PDB entry 2IM2 | X-ray diffraction, 2.35 A resolution | chain A

== Chain A ==
Molecule: poliovirus polymerase
Source organism: Human poliovirus 1
Notes: EC 2.7.7.48; fragment: RNA-directed RNA polymerase, residues 1748-2208
UniProt: P03300 (POLG_POL1M); residues 1-461 here correspond to UniProt positions 1748-2208 (UniProt number = residue number + 1747)
Sequence (461 residues; each row starts with the number of its first residue):
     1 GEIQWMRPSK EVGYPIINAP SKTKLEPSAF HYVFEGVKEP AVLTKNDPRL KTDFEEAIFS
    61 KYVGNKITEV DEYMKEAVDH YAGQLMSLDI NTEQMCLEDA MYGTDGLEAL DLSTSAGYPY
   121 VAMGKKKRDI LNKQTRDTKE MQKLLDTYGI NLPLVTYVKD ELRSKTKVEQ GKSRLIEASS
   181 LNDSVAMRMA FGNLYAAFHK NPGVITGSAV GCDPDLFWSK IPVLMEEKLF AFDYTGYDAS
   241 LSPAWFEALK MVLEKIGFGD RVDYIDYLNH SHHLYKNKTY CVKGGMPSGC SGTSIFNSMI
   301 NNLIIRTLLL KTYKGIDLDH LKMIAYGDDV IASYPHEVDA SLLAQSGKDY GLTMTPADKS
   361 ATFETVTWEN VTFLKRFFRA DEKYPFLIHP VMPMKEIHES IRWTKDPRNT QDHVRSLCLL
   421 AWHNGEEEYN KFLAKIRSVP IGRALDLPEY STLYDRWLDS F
Modified positions: Cys96, Cys212, Cys281, Cys290 (s-(dimethylarsenic)cysteine; CAS)
Differences from the reference sequence: modified residue (96, 212, 281, 290); engineered mutation Asp446 (Leu2193 in P03300), Asp455 (Arg2202 in P03300)
Bound ions: Na+: Leu268, Asn269, Ser271, Gly284, Gly285
Small-molecule neighbours: UTP (uridine 5'-triphosphate): Lys159, Arg163, Lys167, Arg174, Leu175, Ile176, Tyr234, Thr235, Gly236, Tyr237, Asp238, Ser288, Lys359
From the paper describing this entry:
  - binding site for UTP: Arg163, Lys167, Arg174, Asp238
  - mutagenesis - F30A, F30A/F34A, F34A: abolished catalytic activity
  - mutagenesis - F30A: unchanged stability
  - mutagenesis - F30A/F34A, F30D/F34D (Tm change 4 degC), W403A (Tm change 6 degC), W403D (Tm change 4 degC): decreased stability

== Overview ==
Bound to chain A: UTP. Leu268, Asn269, Ser271, Gly284 and Gly285 coordinate Na+. The paper reports a binding
site for UTP at Arg163, Lys167 and Arg174 among others; F30A/F34A, F30D/F34D and W403A, among others, reduce
stability; 6 substitutions were tested in all.
Chain A is poliovirus polymerase (Human poliovirus 1); the structure, Crystal structure of poliovirus
polymerase complexed with UTP and Mg2+, was determined by X-ray diffraction (same publication as 2ILY, 2ILZ,
2IM0, 2IM1 and 2IM3).
